5GUT - chain A; structure by X-ray diffraction, 2.10 A resolution.

[Chain A]
Name: DNA (cytosine-5)-methyltransferase 1
Organism: Mus musculus
Notes: EC 2.1.1.37
UniProtKB: P13864 (DNMT1_MOUSE); residue numbers follow UniProt; this construct covers 731-1602
Sequence (872 residues; each row starts with the number of its first residue):
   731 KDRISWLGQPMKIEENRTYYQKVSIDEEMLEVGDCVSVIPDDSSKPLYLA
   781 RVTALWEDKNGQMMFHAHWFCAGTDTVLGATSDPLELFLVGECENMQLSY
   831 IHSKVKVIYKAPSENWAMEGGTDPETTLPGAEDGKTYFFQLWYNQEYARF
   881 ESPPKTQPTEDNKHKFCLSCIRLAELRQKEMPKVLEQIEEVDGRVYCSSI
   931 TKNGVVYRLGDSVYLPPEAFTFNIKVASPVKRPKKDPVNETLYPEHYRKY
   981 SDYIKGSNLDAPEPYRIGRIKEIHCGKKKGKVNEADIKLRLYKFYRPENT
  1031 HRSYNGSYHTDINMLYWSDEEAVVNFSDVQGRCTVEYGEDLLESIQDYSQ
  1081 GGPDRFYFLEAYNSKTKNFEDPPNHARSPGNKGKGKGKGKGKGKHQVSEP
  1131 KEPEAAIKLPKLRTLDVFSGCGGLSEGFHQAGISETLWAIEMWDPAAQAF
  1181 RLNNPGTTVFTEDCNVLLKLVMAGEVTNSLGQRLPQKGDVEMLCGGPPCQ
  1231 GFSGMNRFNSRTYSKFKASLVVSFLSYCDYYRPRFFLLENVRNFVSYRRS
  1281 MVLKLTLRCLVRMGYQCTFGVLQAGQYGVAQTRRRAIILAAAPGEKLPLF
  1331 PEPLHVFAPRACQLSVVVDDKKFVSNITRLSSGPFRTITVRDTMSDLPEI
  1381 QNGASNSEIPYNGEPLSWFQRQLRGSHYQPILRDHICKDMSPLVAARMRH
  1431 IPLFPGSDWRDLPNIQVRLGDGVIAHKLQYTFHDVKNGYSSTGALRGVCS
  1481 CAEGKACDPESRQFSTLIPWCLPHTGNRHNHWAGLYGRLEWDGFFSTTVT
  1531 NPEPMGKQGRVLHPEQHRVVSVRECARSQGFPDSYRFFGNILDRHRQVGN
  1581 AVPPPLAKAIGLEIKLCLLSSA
Not modelled in the structure: 731-740, 851-866, 889-893, 960-965, 981-989, 1110-1138, 1600-1602
Differences from the reference sequence: engineered mutation Ala1248 (Asn in P13864)
Swiss-Prot annotation at these positions:
  - region: Lys1112 to His1125 (7 X 2 AA tandem repeats of K-G)
  - active site: Cys1229
  - binding site (S-adenosyl-L-methionine): Ser1149, Gly1153, Leu1154, Glu1171, Met1172, Asp1193, Cys1194, Val1582
  - modified residue: Ser735 (Phosphoserine), Lys752 (N6-acetyllysine), Ser882 (Phosphoserine), Lys895 (N6-acetyllysine), Lys961 (N6-acetyllysine), Lys965 (N6-acetyllysine), Lys979 (N6-acetyllysine), Lys1114 (N6-acetyllysine), Lys1116 (N6-acetyllysine), Lys1118 (N6-acetyllysine), Lys1120 (N6-acetyllysine), Lys1122 (N6-acetyllysine), Lys1124 (N6-acetyllysine), Lys1352 (N6-acetyllysine), Lys1418 (N6-acetyllysine)
  - mutagenesis: Cys1229 (C1229W: Loss of activity)
Bound ions: Zn2+ site 1: His796, Cys823, Cys897, Cys900; Zn2+ site 2: Cys1479, Cys1481, Cys1487, His1504
Residues lining bound ligands: S-adenosylhomocysteine (SAH): Phe1148, Ser1149, Gly1150, Cys1151, Gly1152, Gly1153, Leu1154, Ile1170, Glu1171, Met1172, Trp1173, Ala1176, Glu1192, Asp1193, Cys1194, Gly1226, Pro1228, Leu1250, Asn1580, Ala1581, Val1582
From the paper describing this entry:
  - mutagenesis - N1248A: decreased catalytic activity on hemimethylated substrates
  - mutagenesis - N1248A: unchanged binding to hemimethylated substrates
  - mutagenesis - N1248A: unchanged binding to AdoMet
  - catalytic residues: Cys1229 (citing earlier work)
  - mutagenesis - N1248A: unchanged binding to S-adenosylhomocysteine

[In short]
Chain A binds S-adenosylhomocysteine. The Zn2+ site 1 is built by His796, Cys823, Cys897 and Cys900. The Zn2+
site 2 is built by Cys1479, Cys1481, Cys1487 and His1504. UniProt lists active-site residue Cys1229, 8
S-adenosyl-L-methionine-binding residues and one mutagenesis site. From the paper: the catalytic residue
Cys1229; N1248A reduces catalytic activity on hemimethylated substrates.
Chain A is DNA (cytosine-5)-methyltransferase 1 (Mus musculus); the structure, The crystal structure of mouse
DNMT1 (731-1602) mutant - N1248A, was determined by X-ray diffraction, deposited together with 5GUV.
